Entry 8TNT (X-ray diffraction, 3.15 A resolution); this record covers chains A and C of the 7 polymer chains in the assembly.

== Chain A ==
Name: Envelope glycoprotein H
Source organism: Epstein-Barr virus
UniProt: P03231 (GH_EBVB9); residues 19-674 here = UniProt positions 19-674
Amino-acid sequence (656 residues; row label = number of the first residue in the row):
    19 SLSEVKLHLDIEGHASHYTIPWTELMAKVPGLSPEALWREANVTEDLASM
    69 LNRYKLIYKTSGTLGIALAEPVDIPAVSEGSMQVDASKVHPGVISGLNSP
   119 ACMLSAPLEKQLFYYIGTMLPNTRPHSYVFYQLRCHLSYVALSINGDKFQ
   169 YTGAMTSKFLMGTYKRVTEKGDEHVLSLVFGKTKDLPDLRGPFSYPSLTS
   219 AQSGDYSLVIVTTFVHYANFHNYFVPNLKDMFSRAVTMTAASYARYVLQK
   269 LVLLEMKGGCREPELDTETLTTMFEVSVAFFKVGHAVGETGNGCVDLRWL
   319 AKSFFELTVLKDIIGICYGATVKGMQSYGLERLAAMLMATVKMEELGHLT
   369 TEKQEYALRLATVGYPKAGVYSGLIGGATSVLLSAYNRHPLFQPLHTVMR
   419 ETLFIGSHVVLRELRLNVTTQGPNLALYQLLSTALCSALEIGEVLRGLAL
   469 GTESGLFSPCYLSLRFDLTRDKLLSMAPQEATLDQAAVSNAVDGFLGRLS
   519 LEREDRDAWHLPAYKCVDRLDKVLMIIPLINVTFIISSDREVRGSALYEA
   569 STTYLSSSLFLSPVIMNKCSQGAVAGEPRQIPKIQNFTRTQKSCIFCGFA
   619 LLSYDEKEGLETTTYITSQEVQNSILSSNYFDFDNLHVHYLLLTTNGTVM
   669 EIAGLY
Disulfide bonds: Cys120-Cys312, Cys278-Cys335, Cys454-Cys478, Cys534-Cys587
Covalently attached groups: N-acetylglucosamine (NAG) linked to Asn60
Curated features (UniProtKB/Swiss-Prot):
  - glycosylation (N-linked (GlcNAc...) asparagine): Asn60, Asn435, Asn549, Asn604, Asn664

== Chain C ==
Name: Glycoprotein 42
Source organism: Epstein-Barr virus
UniProt: P03205 (GP42_EBVB9); numbering as in UniProt (aligned over 33-223)
Amino-acid sequence (191 residues; numbered 33 to 223; the number before each row is that of its first residue):
    33 GGGRVAAAAITWVPKPNVEVWPVDPPPPVNFNKTAEQEYGDKEVKLPHWT
    83 PTLHTFQVPQNYTKANCTYCNTREYTFSYKGCCFYFTKKKHTWNGCFQAC
   133 AELYPCTYFYGPTPDILPVVTRNLNAIESLWVGVYRVGEGNWTSLDGGTF
   183 KVYQIFGSHCTYVSKFSTVPVSHHECSFLKPCLCVSQRSNS
Disordered / not traced: 33-42, 221-223
Disulfide bonds: Cys99-Cys138, Cys102-Cys115, Cys128-Cys214, Cys132-Cys216, Cys192-Cys208
Curated features (UniProtKB/Swiss-Prot):
  - site: Gly33, Gly34 (Potential cleavage)

== Chain A / chain C interface ==
Pairs across the interface (96; chain A residue first):
  Gln129(A) - Tyr71(C)
  Tyr132(A) - Glu68(C)
  Tyr132(A) - Tyr71(C)  hydrophobic
  Tyr132(A) - Gly72(C)
  Tyr132(A) - Lys74(C)
  Tyr133(A) - Tyr71(C)
  Tyr133(A) - Gly72(C)  hydrogen bond (side chain-backbone)
  Tyr133(A) - Lys74(C)
  Tyr133(A) - Val76(C)  hydrophobic
  Ile134(A) - Lys74(C)  hydrogen bond (backbone-backbone)
  Ile134(A) - Glu75(C)
  Ile134(A) - Val76(C)  hydrogen bond (backbone-backbone)
  Gly135(A) - Val76(C)
  Thr136(A) - Leu78(C)
  Arg152(A) - Glu75(C)  salt bridge
  Leu155(A) - Val76(C)  hydrophobic
  Tyr157(A) - Pro79(C)
  Ala159(A) - Pro79(C)  hydrophobic
  Ala159(A) - Trp81(C)  hydrophobic
  Ser161(A) - Trp81(C)
  Asn163(A) - His206(C)  hydrogen bond
  Asn163(A) - Glu207(C)
  Asp165(A) - Trp81(C)
  Asp165(A) - Pro83(C)
  Lys166(A) - Leu85(C)
  Lys166(A) - His86(C)
  Lys166(A) - Glu207(C)  salt bridge
  Gln168(A) - Trp81(C)  hydrogen bond (side chain-backbone)
  Thr170(A) - Trp81(C)
  Arg184(A) - Phe188(C)
  Arg184(A) - Gly189(C)
  Val185(A) - Pro83(C)  hydrophobic
  Thr186(A) - Leu85(C)
  Glu187(A) - Leu85(C)
  Glu187(A) - His86(C)  salt bridge
  Glu187(A) - Gly189(C)
  Gly189(A) - Leu85(C)
  Tyr241(A) - Phe188(C)  hydrophobic
  Glu280(A) - Phe210(C)
  Glu280(A) - Leu211(C)  hydrogen bond (side chain-backbone)
  Pro281(A) - His206(C)
  Pro281(A) - Phe210(C)
  Glu282(A) - His205(C)
  Glu282(A) - His206(C)  salt bridge
  Leu283(A) - Phe188(C)  hydrophobic
  Leu283(A) - His206(C)
  Lys341(A) - Val76(C)
  Gln344(A) - Tyr71(C)
  Ser345(A) - Tyr71(C)  hydrogen bond (backbone-side chain)
  Tyr346(A) - Ala67(C)  hydrophobic
  Tyr346(A) - Glu70(C)
  Tyr346(A) - Tyr71(C)  hydrogen bond (backbone-side chain)
  Arg350(A) - Val61(C)
  Arg350(A) - Asn62(C)  hydrogen bond (side chain-backbone)
  Arg350(A) - Lys65(C)
  Arg350(A) - Glu70(C)  salt bridge
  Met354(A) - Val61(C)  hydrophobic
  Ala357(A) - Pro58(C)  hydrophobic
  Glu362(A) - Val52(C)
  Glu362(A) - Pro54(C)
  Glu362(A) - Val55(C)  hydrogen bond (side chain-backbone)
  Tyr383(A) - Pro58(C)
  Tyr383(A) - Pro59(C)
  Tyr389(A) - Asp56(C)
  Tyr389(A) - Pro57(C)
  Tyr389(A) - Pro58(C)
  Tyr389(A) - Pro59(C)
  Gly391(A) - Val55(C)
  Gly394(A) - Val52(C)
  Gly394(A) - Val55(C)
  Thr397(A) - Val52(C)
  Leu401(A) - Val50(C)
  Leu401(A) - Glu51(C)
  Leu401(A) - Val52(C)
  Gln439(A) - Val55(C)
  Pro441(A) - Trp53(C)
  Asn442(A) - Val52(C)
  Asn442(A) - Trp53(C)  hydrogen bond (side chain-backbone)
  Leu445(A) - Val52(C)  hydrophobic
  Ile548(A) - Trp53(C)  hydrophobic
  Ser611(A) - Pro46(C)
  Cys612(A) - Pro46(C)
  Cys612(A) - Lys47(C)  hydrogen bond (backbone-backbone)
  Ile613(A) - Trp44(C)  hydrophobic
  Ile613(A) - Val45(C)
  Ile613(A) - Pro46(C)
  Ile613(A) - Lys47(C)
  Cys615(A) - Lys47(C)
  Cys615(A) - Pro48(C)
  Gly616(A) - Val50(C)
  Phe617(A) - Lys47(C)
  Tyr633(A) - Val50(C)
  Thr635(A) - Val50(C)
  Ser636(A) - Asn49(C)
  Gln637(A) - Asn49(C)  hydrogen bond
  Thr663(A) - Lys47(C)
Interface residues without a listed pair, chain A (70 interface residues in all): Val107, Met137, Leu160, Gly164, Lys183, Asn237, Asn240, Met356, Met361, Ser398, Asn508, Phe605, Ile634, Met668
Interface residues without a listed pair, chain C (46 interface residues in all): Phe63, Lys77, Thr82, Ile159, Ile187, Lys212

== In short ==
Chain A and chain C form an interface of 70 and 46 residues respectively; the contacts include 13 hydrogen
bonds and 5 salt bridges. Among the polar pairs are Arg152(A)-Glu75(C), Lys166(A)-Glu207(C) and
Glu187(A)-His86(C). Covalently linked N-acetylglucosamine: at Asn60(A).
Chain A is Envelope glycoprotein H and chain C is Glycoprotein 42, both from Epstein-Barr virus; the
structure, Crystal structure of Epstein-Barr virus gH/gL/gp42 in complex with antibodies F-2-1 and 769C2, was
determined by X-ray diffraction together with 8TOO from the same study.
